8DE4 - chains A and B of the 3 polymer chains in the assembly; structure by electron microscopy, 2.90 A resolution.

Chain A:
Molecule: Transporter
From: Sus scrofa
Reference sequence: A0A4X1TV69 (A0A4X1TV69_PIG); residues 116-654 here correspond to UniProt positions 79-617 (UniProt number = residue number - 37)
Amino-acid sequence (539 residues; row label = number of the first residue in the row):
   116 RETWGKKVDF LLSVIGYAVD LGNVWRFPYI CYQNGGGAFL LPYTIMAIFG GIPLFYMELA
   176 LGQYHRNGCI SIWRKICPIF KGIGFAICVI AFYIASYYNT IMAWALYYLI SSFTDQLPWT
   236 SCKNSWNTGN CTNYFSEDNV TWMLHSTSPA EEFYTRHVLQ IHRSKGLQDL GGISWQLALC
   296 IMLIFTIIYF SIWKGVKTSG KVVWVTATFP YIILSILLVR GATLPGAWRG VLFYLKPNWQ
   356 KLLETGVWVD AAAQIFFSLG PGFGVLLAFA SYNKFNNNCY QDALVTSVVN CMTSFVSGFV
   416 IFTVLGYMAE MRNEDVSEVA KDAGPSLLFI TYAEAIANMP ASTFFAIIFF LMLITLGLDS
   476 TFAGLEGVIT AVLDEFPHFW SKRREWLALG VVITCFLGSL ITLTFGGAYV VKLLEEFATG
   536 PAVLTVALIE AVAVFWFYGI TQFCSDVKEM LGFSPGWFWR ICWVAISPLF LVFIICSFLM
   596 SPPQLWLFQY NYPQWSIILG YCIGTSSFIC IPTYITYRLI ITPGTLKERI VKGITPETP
Cystine bridges: Cys237-Cys246
Covalent attachments: N-acetylglucosamine (NAG) linked to Asn245
Ion coordination: Na+ site 1: Gly131, Val134, Leu471, Asp474; Na+ site 2: Ala133, Ser373
Small-molecule neighbours: (2S)-N-methyl-1-phenylpropan-2-amine (B40): Tyr132, Ala133, Asp135, Ile209, Tyr213, Phe372, Ser373, Leu374, Gly375, Phe378, Val380, Ser475, Thr476, Gly479

Chain B:
Molecule: 15B8 Fab heavy chain variable domain
From: Mus musculus
Notes: antibody fragment or engineered binder
Amino-acid sequence (118 residues; numbered 20 to 137; the number before each row is that of its first residue):
    20 QVQLQQSGPE LVKLGASVRI SCKASGYRFS YSWMNWVKQR PGKGLEWIGR IYPGDGDTKY
    80 SGKFKGKATL TADKSSSTVY MQLSSLTSED SAVYFCARSA YGSEGFAMDY WGQGTSVT
Cystine bridges: Cys41-Cys115

Chain A / chain B interface:
Contacting residue pairs (19; chain A residue first):
  Ser236(A) with Asp74(B)
  Cys237(A) with Tyr71(B), hydrogen bond (backbone-side chain)
  Lys238(A) with Trp52(B), hydrogen bond (backbone-side chain); Tyr71(B); Asp76(B), salt bridge; Lys78(B); Phe125(B)
  Asn239(A) with Phe125(B)
  Ser240(A) with Gly121(B); Phe125(B)
  Asn242(A) with Gly121(B)
  Thr243(A) with Tyr120(B); Gly121(B), hydrogen bond (side chain-backbone); Ser122(B), hydrogen bond (side chain-backbone); Glu123(B), hydrogen bond
  Cys246(A) with Tyr50(B), hydrogen bond (backbone-side chain)
  Thr247(A) with Arg47(B)
  Tyr249(A) with Tyr50(B)
  Met258(A) with Arg47(B)
Interface residues without a listed pair, chain A (15 interface residues in all): Gly244, Asn245, Glu252, Arg271

Summary:
15 residues of chain A and 12 residues of chain B are in contact, with 6 hydrogen bonds and 1 salt bridge.
Polar contacts include Lys238(A)-Asp76(B), Cys237(A)-Tyr71(B) and Lys238(A)-Trp52(B). Chain A binds
(2S)-N-methyl-1-phenylpropan-2-amine. Covalently linked N-acetylglucosamine: at Asn245(A).
Chain A is Transporter (Sus scrofa) and chain B is 15B8 Fab heavy chain variable domain (Mus musculus); the
structure, Native serotonin transporter in complex with 15B8 Fab in the presence of methamphetamine, was
determined by electron microscopy.
